7QRU - chains A and C of the 8 polymer chains in the assembly; structure by electron microscopy, 2.24 A resolution.

# Chain A
Protein: Na+/H+ antiporter subunit A
Organism: Alkalihalophilus pseudofirmus
Reference sequence: A0A1Q9PN15 (A0A1Q9PN15_ALKPS); residue numbers follow UniProt; this construct covers 1-805
Chain sequence (805 residues; each row starts with the number of its first residue):
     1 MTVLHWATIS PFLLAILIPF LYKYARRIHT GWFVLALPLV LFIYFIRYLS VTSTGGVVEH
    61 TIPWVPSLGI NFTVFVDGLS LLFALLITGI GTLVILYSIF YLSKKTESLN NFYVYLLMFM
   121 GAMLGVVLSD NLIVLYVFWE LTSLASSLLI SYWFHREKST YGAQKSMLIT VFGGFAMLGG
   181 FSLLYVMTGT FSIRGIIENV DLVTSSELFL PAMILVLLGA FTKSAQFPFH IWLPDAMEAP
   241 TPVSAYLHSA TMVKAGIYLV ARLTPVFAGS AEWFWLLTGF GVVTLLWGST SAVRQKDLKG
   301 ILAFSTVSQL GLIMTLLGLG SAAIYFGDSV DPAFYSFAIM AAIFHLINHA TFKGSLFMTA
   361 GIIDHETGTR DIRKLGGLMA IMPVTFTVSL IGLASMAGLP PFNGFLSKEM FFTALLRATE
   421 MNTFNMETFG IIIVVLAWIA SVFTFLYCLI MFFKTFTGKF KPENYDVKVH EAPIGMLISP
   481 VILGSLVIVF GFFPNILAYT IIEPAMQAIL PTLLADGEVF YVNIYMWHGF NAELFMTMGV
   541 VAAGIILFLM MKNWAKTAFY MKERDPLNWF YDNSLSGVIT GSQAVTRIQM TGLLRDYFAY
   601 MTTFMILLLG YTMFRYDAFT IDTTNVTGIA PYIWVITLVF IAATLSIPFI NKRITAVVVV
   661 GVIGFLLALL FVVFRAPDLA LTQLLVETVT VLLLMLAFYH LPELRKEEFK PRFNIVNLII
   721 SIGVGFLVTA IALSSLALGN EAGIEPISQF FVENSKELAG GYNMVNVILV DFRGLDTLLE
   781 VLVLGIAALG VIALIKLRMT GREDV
Differences from the reference sequence: conflict Arg-47 (Gln in A0A1Q9PN15), Val-51 (Ile in A0A1Q9PN15), Thr-423 (Val in A0A1Q9PN15), Lys-461 (Gln in A0A1Q9PN15), Ile-509 (Val in A0A1Q9PN15), Leu-513 (Val in A0A1Q9PN15), Val-519 (Leu in A0A1Q9PN15), Thr-603 (Ala in A0A1Q9PN15)
Residues lining bound ligands: 1,2-Distearoyl-sn-glycerophosphoethanolamine (3PE): Pro-19, Tyr-22, Lys-23, Asn-110, Asn-111, Val-114, Tyr-115, Met-118, Leu-141, Leu-144, Leu-148
What the authors report for this chain:
  - conformationally variable residues (loop rearrangement, side-chain flip): Phe-119, Tyr-246 to Met-252, Lys-408, Glu-409, Glu-687
  - contacts within the chain: His-248/Thr-306 (hydrogen bond)
  - mutagenesis - H248A: abolished growth in response to salt-tolerant growth

# Chain C
Protein: Na(+)/H(+) antiporter subunit C
Organism: Alkalihalophilus pseudofirmus
Reference sequence: Q9RGZ3 (MRPC_ALKPO); residues 1-112 here = UniProt positions 1-112
Chain sequence (112 residues; each row starts with the number of its first residue):
     1 MEILMSITVG VLFMVGTYLI LTKSLLRVVV GLILLSHGAH LLLLTMAGLQ RGAPPLLHLE
    61 ATTYSDPLPQ ALILTAIVIS FGVTSFLLVL AYRTYKEHKT DDLDQLRGSA DE
Differences from the reference sequence: conflict Val-9 (Ala in Q9RGZ3)

# How chain A and chain C interact
Residue-residue contacts (144; chain A residue first):
  Gln-583(A) with Asp-111(C)
  Arg-587(A) with Asp-111(C), salt bridge
  Thr-591(A) with Arg-107(C), hydrogen bond (backbone-side chain)
  Gly-592(A) with Arg-107(C)
  Leu-593(A) with Leu-103(C); Asp-104(C); Arg-107(C)
  Arg-595(A) with Leu-21(C)
  Phe-598(A) with Ile-20(C); Leu-21(C), hydrophobic
  Ala-599(A) with Leu-21(C)
  Asp-622(A) with Ile-3(C)
  Thr-623(A) with Ile-3(C)
  Asn-625(A) with Arg-51(C)
  Val-626(A) with Met-1(C); Glu-2(C); Ile-3(C), hydrophobic
  Thr-627(A) with Met-1(C), hydrogen bond (backbone-backbone); Glu-2(C), hydrogen bond (backbone-side chain); Leu-49(C), hydrogen bond (side chain-backbone); Gln-50(C), hydrogen bond; Arg-51(C)
  Gly-628(A) with Met-1(C); Gln-50(C), hydrogen bond (backbone-side chain)
  Ile-629(A) with Met-1(C); Leu-4(C), hydrophobic
  Ile-633(A) with Met-1(C), hydrophobic
  Thr-637(A) with Leu-4(C); Met-5(C); Thr-8(C)
  Phe-640(A) with Thr-8(C); Leu-12(C), hydrophobic
  Thr-644(A) with Leu-12(C); Val-15(C)
  Leu-645(A) with Met-14(C), hydrophobic; Val-15(C), hydrophobic
  Ile-647(A) with Leu-19(C), hydrophobic; Leu-34(C), hydrophobic
  Pro-648(A) with Val-15(C); Tyr-18(C), hydrophobic
  Ile-650(A) with Arg-27(C), hydrogen bond (backbone-side chain)
  Asn-651(A) with Arg-27(C)
  Arg-653(A) with Leu-26(C)
  Ile-663(A) with His-37(C)
  Leu-667(A) with His-37(C)
  Phe-671(A) with Leu-44(C), hydrophobic
  Phe-674(A) with Met-1(C), hydrophobic; Met-5(C), hydrophobic; Leu-44(C), hydrophobic; Leu-49(C), hydrophobic
  Arg-675(A) with Gln-50(C); Gly-52(C), hydrogen bond (side chain-backbone); Pro-54(C); Pro-55(C); Ser-65(C); Gln-70(C), hydrogen bond (backbone-side chain)
  Ala-676(A) with Gln-70(C)
  Pro-677(A) with Pro-54(C)
  Asp-678(A) with Leu-74(C)
  Leu-679(A) with Gln-70(C); Ile-73(C), hydrophobic; Leu-74(C), hydrophobic
  Thr-682(A) with Leu-74(C); Ile-77(C)
  Gln-683(A) with His-37(C); Ile-77(C)
  Val-686(A) with Ile-77(C), hydrophobic
  Glu-687(A) with His-37(C), salt bridge
  Val-689(A) with Phe-81(C), hydrophobic
  Leu-693(A) with Ser-85(C)
  Leu-694(A) with Leu-88(C), hydrophobic
  Phe-698(A) with Leu-26(C), hydrophobic
  His-700(A) with Tyr-92(C); Tyr-95(C); Lys-96(C), hydrogen bond (backbone-side chain)
  Leu-701(A) with Tyr-92(C), hydrophobic; Tyr-95(C), hydrophobic
  Pro-702(A) with Tyr-95(C); Asp-101(C)
  Leu-704(A) with Ser-24(C); Leu-26(C), hydrophobic; Arg-27(C)
  Arg-705(A) with Arg-27(C), hydrogen bond (backbone-side chain); Asp-101(C), salt bridge; Asp-102(C)
  Glu-707(A) with Lys-23(C)
  Phe-713(A) with Leu-21(C)
  Asn-714(A) with Tyr-18(C)
  Asn-717(A) with Leu-21(C), hydrogen bond (side chain-backbone)
  Ser-721(A) with Met-14(C); Thr-17(C); Tyr-18(C), hydrogen bond (side chain-backbone)
  Ile-722(A) with Met-14(C), hydrophobic
  Val-724(A) with Thr-17(C)
  Gly-725(A) with Gly-10(C)
  Val-728(A) with Val-9(C), hydrophobic; Phe-13(C), hydrophobic
  Thr-729(A) with Ser-6(C), hydrogen bond (side chain-backbone); Gly-10(C), hydrogen bond (side chain-backbone)
  Ala-732(A) with Ser-6(C); Leu-42(C), hydrophobic; Met-46(C), hydrophobic
  Leu-733(A) with Ile-3(C), hydrophobic; Ser-6(C)
  Leu-736(A) with Glu-2(C); Ser-6(C); Thr-45(C); Met-46(C), hydrophobic
  Ile-747(A) with Leu-68(C), hydrophobic
  Ser-748(A) with Asp-66(C), hydrogen bond; Leu-68(C)
  Val-752(A) with Leu-57(C); Tyr-64(C), hydrophobic
  Ser-755(A) with Leu-57(C)
  Tyr-762(A) with Pro-55(C); Leu-56(C); Leu-57(C), hydrogen bond (backbone-backbone); His-58(C)
  Asn-763(A) with Leu-56(C)
  Met-764(A) with Pro-55(C), hydrogen bond (backbone-backbone); Tyr-64(C), hydrophobic; Pro-67(C), hydrophobic
  Val-765(A) with Pro-55(C), hydrophobic; Pro-67(C); Gln-70(C); Leu-74(C), hydrophobic
  Ile-768(A) with Pro-67(C); Leu-68(C), hydrophobic; Ala-71(C), hydrophobic
  Leu-769(A) with Ala-71(C), hydrophobic; Leu-74(C), hydrophobic; Thr-75(C)
  Arg-773(A) with Leu-68(C)
  Glu-780(A) with Thr-75(C); Val-78(C)
  Leu-784(A) with Val-78(C); Gly-82(C)
  Ala-787(A) with Gly-82(C)
  Gly-790(A) with Phe-86(C)
  Leu-794(A) with Phe-86(C), hydrophobic; Arg-93(C), hydrogen bond (backbone-side chain)
  Ile-795(A) with Val-89(C), hydrophobic; Tyr-92(C)
  Arg-798(A) with Arg-93(C)
Other interface residues (no listed pair), chain A (98 interface residues in all): Leu-594, Asp-596, Ile-621, Trp-634, Ile-641, Val-660, Leu-670, Val-673, Thr-690, Ala-697, Glu-703, Phe-709, Leu-718, Ile-720, Ser-735, Phe-751, Lys-756, Gly-761, Val-783, Val-791
Other interface residues (no listed pair), chain C (76 interface residues in all): Ile-7, Val-11, Val-28, Val-30, Leu-41, Ala-53, Leu-72, Ile-79, Leu-90, Ala-91, Leu-106

# Summary
98 residues of chain A face 76 of chain C across their interface; the contacts include 19 hydrogen bonds and 3
salt bridges. Among the polar pairs are Arg-587(A)/Asp-111(C), Glu-687(A)/His-37(C) and Arg-705(A)/Asp-101(C).
From the paper: H248A of chain A abolishes growth in response to salt-tolerant growth; conformational
variability at Phe-119(A), Tyr-246(A) and Lys-408(A) among others.
Here chain A is Na+/H+ antiporter subunit A and chain C is Na(+)/H(+) antiporter subunit C, both from
Alkalihalophilus pseudofirmus. Entry 7QRU (Structure of Bacillus pseudofirmus Mrp antiporter complex, monomer)
was determined by electron microscopy.
